Entry 8B05 (X-ray diffraction, 2.10 A resolution); this record covers chains A and B.

# Chain A
Protein: Tryptophan synthase alpha chain
Organism: Salmonella enterica subsp. enterica serovar Typhimurium
Notes: EC 4.2.1.20
Reference sequence: P00929 (TRPA_SALTY); residues 1-268 here = UniProt positions 1-268
Sequence (268 residues; numbered 1 to 268; the number before each row is that of its first residue):
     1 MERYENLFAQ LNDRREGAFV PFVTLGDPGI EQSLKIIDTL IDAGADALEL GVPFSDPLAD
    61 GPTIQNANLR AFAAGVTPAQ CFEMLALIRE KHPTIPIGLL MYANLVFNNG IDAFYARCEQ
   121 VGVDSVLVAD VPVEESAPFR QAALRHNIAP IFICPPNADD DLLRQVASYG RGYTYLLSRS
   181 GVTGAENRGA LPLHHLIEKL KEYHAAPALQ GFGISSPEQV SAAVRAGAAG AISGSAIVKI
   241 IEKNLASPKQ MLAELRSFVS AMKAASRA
Not modelled in the structure: 181-192
UniProt features mapped onto this chain:
  - active site (Proton acceptor): E49, D60

# Chain B
Protein: Tryptophan synthase beta chain
Organism: Salmonella enterica subsp. enterica serovar Typhimurium
Notes: EC 4.2.1.20
Reference sequence: P0A2K1 (TRPB_SALTY); residue numbers follow UniProt; this construct covers 1-397
Sequence (397 residues; numbered 1 to 397; the number before each row is that of its first residue):
     1 MTTLLNPYFG EFGGMYVPQI LMPALNQLEE AFVSAQKDPE FQAQFADLLK NYAGRPTALT
    61 KCQNITAGTR TTLYLKREDL LHGGAHKTNQ VLGQALLAKR MGKSEIIAET GAGQHGVASA
   121 LASALLGLKC RIYMGAKDVE RQSPNVFRMR LMGAEVIPVH SGSATLKDAC NEALRDWSGS
   181 YETAHYMLGT AAGPHPYPTI VREFQRMIGE ETKAQILDKE GRLPDAVIAC VGGGSNAIGM
   241 FADFINDTSV GLIGVEPGGH GIETGEHGAP LKHGRVGIYF GMKAPMMQTA DGQIEESYSI
   301 SAGLDFPSVG PQHAYLNSIG RADYVSITDD EALEAFKTLC RHEGIIPALE SSHALAHALK
   361 MMREQPEKEQ LLVVNLSGRG DKDIFTVHDI LKARGEI
Not modelled in the structure: 1, 396-397
Ion coordination: Cs+: G232, F306, S308
Ligand contacts:
  - indole (IND): P56, E211, A214, Q215, D218
  - pyridoxyl-serine-5-monophosphate (PLS; [3-hydroxy-2-methyl-5-phosphonooxymethyl-pyridin-4-ylmethyl]-serine): A85, H86, K87, T110, G111, A112, G113, Q114, H115, L166, G189, T190, C230, V231, G232, G233, G234, S235, N236, A302, G303, L304, D305, A348, E350, S377, G378, K382
UniProt features mapped onto this chain:
  - modified residue: K87 (N6-(pyridoxal phosphate)lysine)
What the authors report for this chain:
  - conformationally variable residues (side-chain flip): K87, Q114

# Interface between chain A and chain B
Pairs across the interface - 65 pairs, chain A then chain B:
  P53(A) - Q293(B)  hydrogen bond (backbone-side chain)
  F54(A) - G292(B)
  F54(A) - Q293(B)
  F54(A) - I294(B)  hydrophobic
  S55(A) - Q293(B)  hydrogen bond (backbone-side chain)
  S55(A) - I294(B)  hydrogen bond (side chain-backbone)
  D56(A) - K167(B)  salt bridge
  D56(A) - D168(B)
  D56(A) - N171(B)  hydrogen bond
  D56(A) - Y279(B)  hydrogen bond
  D56(A) - I294(B)
  P57(A) - R175(B)  hydrogen bond (backbone-side chain)
  L58(A) - P18(B)
  L58(A) - N171(B)
  L58(A) - L174(B)  hydrophobic
  L58(A) - R175(B)
  L58(A) - Y279(B)  hydrophobic
  L58(A) - F280(B)
  A59(A) - P18(B)  hydrophobic
  D60(A) - R175(B)  hydrogen bond (backbone-side chain)
  Q65(A) - S161(B)
  Q65(A) - R175(B)
  F72(A) - Q293(B)
  T77(A) - D291(B)
  P78(A) - D291(B)
  P78(A) - Q293(B)
  A103(A) - I278(B)  hydrophobic
  N104(A) - G277(B)
  N104(A) - I278(B)  hydrogen bond (side chain-backbone)
  N104(A) - Q288(B)  hydrogen bond
  N104(A) - G292(B)  hydrogen bond (side chain-backbone)
  L105(A) - D291(B)
  L105(A) - G292(B)
  F107(A) - V276(B)
  F107(A) - G277(B)
  F107(A) - I278(B)  hydrophobic
  F107(A) - K283(B)
  N108(A) - R275(B)  hydrogen bond
  N108(A) - Q288(B)
  N108(A) - A290(B)  hydrogen bond (side chain-backbone)
  N108(A) - D291(B)  hydrogen bond (side chain-backbone)
  N108(A) - G292(B)
  A129(A) - P18(B)
  D130(A) - Y16(B)
  D130(A) - V17(B)  hydrogen bond (backbone-backbone)
  D130(A) - P18(B)
  P132(A) - M15(B)
  P132(A) - V17(B)
  P132(A) - Q19(B)
  P132(A) - M22(B)  hydrophobic
  V133(A) - Q19(B)  hydrogen bond (backbone-side chain)
  E134(A) - Q19(B)  hydrogen bond
  E134(A) - M22(B)
  E135(A) - Y8(B)  hydrogen bond
  E135(A) - G14(B)
  E135(A) - M15(B)  hydrogen bond (side chain-backbone)
  E135(A) - Y16(B)
  F139(A) - I278(B)  hydrophobic
  I153(A) - Q19(B)
  P155(A) - Q19(B)
  P155(A) - I20(B)  hydrophobic
  N157(A) - I20(B)  hydrogen bond (side chain-backbone)
  N157(A) - P23(B)
  N157(A) - Y181(B)  hydrogen bond
  L162(A) - Q19(B)
Other interface residues (no listed pair), chain A (32 interface residues in all): L69, N109, V131, P156
Other interface residues (no listed pair), chain B (33 interface residues in all): G162, E172, T289

# Overview
32 residues of chain A face 33 of chain B across their interface, with 20 hydrogen bonds and 1 salt bridge.
Among the polar pairs are D56(A)-K167(B), P53(A)-Q293(B) and S55(A)-Q293(B). Chain B binds
pyridoxyl-serine-5-monophosphate and indole. Curated annotation (UniProt) lists active-site residues E49(A)
and D60(A) on chain A. From the paper: conformational variability at K87(B) and Q114(B).
Chain A is Tryptophan synthase alpha chain and chain B is Tryptophan synthase beta chain, both from Salmonella
enterica subsp. enterica serovar Typhimurium; the structure, TRYPTOPHAN SYNTHASE - Cryo-trapping by the
spitrobot crystal plunger after 20 sec, was determined by X-ray diffraction, deposited together with 8B03 and
8B06.
